2J5T - chains A and D of the 4 polymer chains in the assembly; structure by X-ray diffraction, 2.90 A resolution.

== Chain A (and D) ==
Molecule: Glutamate 5-kinase
Organism: Escherichia coli
Notes: EC 2.7.2.11; chain D of this document is another copy of the same molecule, construct and numbering; everything in this record applies to it too
UniProtKB: P0A7B5 (PROB_ECOLI); residues 1-367 here = UniProt positions 1-367
Amino-acid sequence (367 residues; each row starts with the number of its first residue):
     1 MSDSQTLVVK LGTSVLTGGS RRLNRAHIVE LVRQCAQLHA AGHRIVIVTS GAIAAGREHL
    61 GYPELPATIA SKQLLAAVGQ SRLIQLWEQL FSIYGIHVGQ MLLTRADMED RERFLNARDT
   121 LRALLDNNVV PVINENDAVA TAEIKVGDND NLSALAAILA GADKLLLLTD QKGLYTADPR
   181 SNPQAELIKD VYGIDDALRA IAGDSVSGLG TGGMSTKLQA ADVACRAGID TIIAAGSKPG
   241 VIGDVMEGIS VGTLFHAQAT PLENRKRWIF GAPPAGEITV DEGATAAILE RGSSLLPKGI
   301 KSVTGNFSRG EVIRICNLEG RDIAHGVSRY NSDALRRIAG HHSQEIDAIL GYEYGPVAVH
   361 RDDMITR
Unresolved in the structure: 1-2, 202-211 (chain D: 1-2)
Differences from the reference sequence: engineered mutation Val129 (Ile in P0A7B5)
Residues lining bound ligands:
  - glutamic acid (GLU), molecule 1: Lys10, Thr49, Ser50, Gly51, Ala52, Ile53, Asn134, Glu135, Asp137, Asp148, Asn149, Asp150
  - glutamic acid (GLU), molecule 2: Asp281, Gly283, Ala284, Ala287, Ser294, Leu295, Leu296, Lys298, Gly299
UniProt features mapped onto this chain:
  - binding site (ATP): Lys10, Thr169, Asp170, Thr211 to Lys217
  - binding site (substrate): Ser50, Asp137, Asn149
What the authors report for this chain:
  - binding site for sulfate ion: Ser14, Thr169, Lys217
  - mutagenesis - K217A, K217R: decreased catalytic activity (citing earlier work)
  - mutagenesis - T169A (20-fold): decreased catalytic activity on ATP (citing earlier work)
  - mutagenesis - T169S: unchanged catalytic activity on ATP (citing earlier work)
  - binding site for glutamic acid: Ser50, Gly51, Ala52, Ile53, Asn134, Asp137, Asn149
  - contacts within the chain: Lys10-Asp150, Asp150-Lys217
  - mutagenesis - D150A, D150N: abolished catalytic activity (citing earlier work)
  - catalytic residues: Lys10, Asp150, Lys217

== Chain A / chain D interface ==
Residue-residue contacts - 10 pairs, chain A then chain D:
  Arg25(A) with Ser92(D), hydrogen bond; Ile93(D)
  Ala26(A) with Ile93(D); Tyr94(D), hydrophobic
  Val29(A) with Tyr94(D)
  Ser92(A) with Arg25(D), hydrogen bond
  Ile93(A) with Arg25(D); Ala26(D)
  Tyr94(A) with Ala26(D), hydrophobic; Val29(D)
Interface residues without a listed pair, chain A (9 interface residues in all): Glu30, Arg33, Leu90
Interface residues without a listed pair, chain D (9 interface residues in all): Glu30, Arg33, Leu90

== Overview ==
Chain A and chain D each contribute 9 residues to their interface, with 2 hydrogen bonds. The hydrogen-bonded
pair is Arg25(A)-Ser92(D). Bound to chain A: glutamic acid. From the paper: catalytic residues Lys10(A),
Asp150(A) and Lys217(A); K217A and K217R of chain A reduce catalytic activity; 6 substitutions were tested in
all.
Chain A and chain D are both Glutamate 5-kinase (Escherichia coli); the structure, Glutamate 5-kinase from
Escherichia coli complexed with glutamate, was determined by X-ray diffraction, deposited together with 2J5V.
